Entry 7RCX (X-ray diffraction, 2.85 A resolution); this record covers chain A.

== Chain A ==
Protein: Penicillin-binding protein
From: Clostridioides difficile (strain R20291)
UniProtKB: C9YK84 (C9YK84_CLODR); residue numbers follow UniProt; this construct covers 36-962
Chain sequence (927 residues; each row starts with the number of its first residue):
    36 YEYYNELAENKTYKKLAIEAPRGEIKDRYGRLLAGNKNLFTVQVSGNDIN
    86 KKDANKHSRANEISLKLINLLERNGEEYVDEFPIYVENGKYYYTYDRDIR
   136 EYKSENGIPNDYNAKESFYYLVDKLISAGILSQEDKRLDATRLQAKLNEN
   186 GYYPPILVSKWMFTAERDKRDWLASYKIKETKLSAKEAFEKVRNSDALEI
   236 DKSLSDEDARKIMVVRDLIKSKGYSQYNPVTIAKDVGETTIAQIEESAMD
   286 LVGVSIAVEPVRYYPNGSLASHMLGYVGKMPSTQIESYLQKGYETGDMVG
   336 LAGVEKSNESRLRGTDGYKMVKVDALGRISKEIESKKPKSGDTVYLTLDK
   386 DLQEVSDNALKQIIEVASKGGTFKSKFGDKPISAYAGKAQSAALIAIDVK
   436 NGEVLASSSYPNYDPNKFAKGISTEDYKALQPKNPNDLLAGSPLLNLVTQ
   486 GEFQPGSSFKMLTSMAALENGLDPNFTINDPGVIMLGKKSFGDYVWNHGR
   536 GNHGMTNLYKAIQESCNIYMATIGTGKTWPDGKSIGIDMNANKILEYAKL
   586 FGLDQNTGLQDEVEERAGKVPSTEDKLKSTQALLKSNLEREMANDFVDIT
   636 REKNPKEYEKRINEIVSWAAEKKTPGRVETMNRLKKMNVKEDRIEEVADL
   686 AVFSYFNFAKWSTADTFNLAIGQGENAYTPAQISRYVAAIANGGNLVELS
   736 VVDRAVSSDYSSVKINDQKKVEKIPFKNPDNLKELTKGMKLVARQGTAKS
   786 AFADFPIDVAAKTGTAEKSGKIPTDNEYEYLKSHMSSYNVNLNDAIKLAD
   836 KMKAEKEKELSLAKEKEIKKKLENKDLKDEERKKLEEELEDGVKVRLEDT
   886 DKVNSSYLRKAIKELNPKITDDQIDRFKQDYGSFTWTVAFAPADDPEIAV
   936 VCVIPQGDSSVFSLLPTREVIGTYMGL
Unresolved in the structure: 36-54, 212-216, 354-367, 463-473, 625-691
Ion coordination: Zn2+: Asp515, Asp528, His538, Cys551
From the paper describing this entry:
  - Zn2+ coordination: Asp515, Cys551
  - conformationally variable residues (loop rearrangement): Lys797, Thr798, Gly799
  - mutagenesis - D515N (12-fold), C551S (120-fold): decreased binding to Zn2+
  - mutagenesis - D515N (35.10 +/- 0.44 degC), C551S (36.56 +/- 0.29 degC): decreased stability
  - mutagenesis - D515N, C551S (13.90 +/- 1.84 uM): decreased binding to bocillin

== In short ==
Asp515, Asp528, His538 and Cys551 form the Zn2+ site. The paper reports that D515N and C551S reduce binding to
Zn2+; Zn2+ coordination by Asp515 and Cys551.
Chain A is Penicillin-binding protein (Clostridioides difficile (strain R20291)); the structure, Crystal
structure of C. difficile penicillin-binding protein 2 in apo form, was determined by X-ray diffraction
together with 7RCW, 7RCY, 7RCZ and 7RD0 from the same study.
